PDB entry 5XN9 | X-ray diffraction, 1.45 A resolution | chain A

[Chain A]
Molecule: SAHS1
Organism: Ramazzottius varieornatus
UniProt: J7MFT5 (J7MFT5_RAMVA); numbering as in UniProt (aligned over 31-167)
Chain sequence (138 residues; each row starts with the number of its first residue):
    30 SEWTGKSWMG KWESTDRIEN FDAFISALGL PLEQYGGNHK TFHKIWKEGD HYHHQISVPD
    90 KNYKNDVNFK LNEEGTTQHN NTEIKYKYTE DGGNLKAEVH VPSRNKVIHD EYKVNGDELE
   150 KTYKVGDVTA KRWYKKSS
Differences from the reference sequence: expression tag (30)
Ion coordination: Zn2+ site 1: Ser-30, Glu-77 (shared with 2 residues of chain B); Zn2+ site 2: His-80, His-82 (shared with 2 residues of chain B); Zn2+ site 3: Glu-127, His-138 (shared with 2 residues of chain B); Zn2+ site 4: His-129 (shared with 1 residue of chain B); Mg2+: Tyr-163 (together with acetic acid)
Curated features (UniProtKB/Swiss-Prot):
  - region: Glu-31 to Pro-60 (SAHS-c1), Trp-75 to Glu-103 (SAHS-c2)
  - glycosylation: Asn-109 (N-linked (GlcNAc...) asparagine)

[In short]
Ser-30 and Glu-77 form the Zn2+ site 1. His-80 and His-82 coordinate Zn2+ site 2.
Chain A is SAHS1 (Ramazzottius varieornatus); the structure, Crystal structure of a secretary abundant heat
soluble (SAHS) protein from Ramazzottius varieornatus (from monomer sample), was determined by X-ray
diffraction (same publication as 5XNA).
